PDB entry 9ARN | X-ray diffraction, 1.41 A resolution | chain A

# Chain A
Molecule: Transmembrane protein gp41
From: Human immunodeficiency virus 1
Notes: fragment: residues 542-591 (Uniprot numbering), plus N-terminal extension
Reference sequence: P04578 (ENV_HV1H2); residues 30-79 here correspond to UniProt positions 542-591 (UniProt number = residue number + 512)
Chain sequence (81 residues; numbered 1 to 81; the number before each row is that of its first residue):
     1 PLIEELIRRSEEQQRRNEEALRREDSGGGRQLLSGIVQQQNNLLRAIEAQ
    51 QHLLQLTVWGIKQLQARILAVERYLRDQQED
Unresolved in the structure: 23-30, 81
Sequence notes: cloning artifact (1-29); conflict R76 (Lys588 in P04578); expression tag (80-81)
From the paper describing this entry:
  - conformationally variable residues (side-chain flip): W59, Q63, Q65

# In short
The paper reports conformational variability at W59, Q63 and Q65.
Chain A is Transmembrane protein gp41 (Human immunodeficiency virus 1); the structure, Structure and
interactions of HIV-1 gp41 CHR-NHR reverse hairpin constructs reveal molecular determinants of antiviral
activity, was determined by X-ray diffraction, deposited together with 8W2Y, 8W32, 8W37 and 9ARP.
